PDB entry 4XLQ | X-ray diffraction, 4.60 A resolution (low resolution: residue-level contacts below are approximate; hydrogen-bond / salt-bridge calls are withheld) | chains F and P of the 8 polymer chains in the assembly

# Chain F
Molecule: RNA polymerase sigma factor SigA
From: Thermus aquaticus
UniProtKB: Q9EZJ8 (SIGA_THEAQ); residue numbers follow UniProt; this construct covers 92-438
Chain sequence (347 residues; row label = number of the first residue in the row):
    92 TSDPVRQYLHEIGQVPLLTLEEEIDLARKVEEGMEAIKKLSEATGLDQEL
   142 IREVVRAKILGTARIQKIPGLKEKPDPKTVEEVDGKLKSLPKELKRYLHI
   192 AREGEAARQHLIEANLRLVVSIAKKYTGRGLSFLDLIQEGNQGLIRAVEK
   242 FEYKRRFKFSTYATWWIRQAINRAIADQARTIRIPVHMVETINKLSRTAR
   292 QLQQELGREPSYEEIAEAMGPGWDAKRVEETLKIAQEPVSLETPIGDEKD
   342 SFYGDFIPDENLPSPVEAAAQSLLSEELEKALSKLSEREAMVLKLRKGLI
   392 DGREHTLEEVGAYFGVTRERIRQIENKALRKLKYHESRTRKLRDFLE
Disordered / not traced: 92-93
UniProt features mapped onto this chain:
  - DNA-binding region: Leu398 to Asn417 (H-T-H motif)
  - region: Ser93 to Ile128 (Sigma-70 factor domain-1)
  - motif: Asp226 to Gln229 (Interaction with polymerase core subunit RpoC)
Reported in the primary citation:
  - binding site for the 26-nt DNA strand (chain P): Tyr217
  - mutagenesis - Y217A, W256A: decreased stability

# Chain P
Molecule: 26-nt DNA strand
Sequence (26 nucleotides; numbered 1 to 26; the number before each row is that of its first residue):
     1 TAGCACAATTTAACACTTTTGTCAAG
Disordered / not traced: 1

# Chain F / chain P interface
Contacting residue pairs (22; chain F residue first):
  Arg220(F) - DA2(P)
  Arg259(F) - DA2(P)
  Gln260(F) - DG3(P)
  Asn263(F) - DA2(P)
  Glu281(F) - DG3(P)
  Glu281(F) - DC4(P)
  Asn284(F) - DA2(P)
  Lys285(F) - DG3(P)
  Arg387(F) - DG21(P)
  Thr397(F) - DT20(P)
  Thr397(F) - DG21(P)
  Leu398(F) - DG21(P)
  Leu398(F) - DT22(P)
  Glu399(F) - DT20(P)
  Arg409(F) - DT20(P)
  Arg409(F) - DG21(P)
  Arg409(F) - DT22(P)
  Glu410(F) - DT22(P)
  Glu410(F) - DC23(P)
  Glu410(F) - DA24(P)
  Arg413(F) - DT22(P)
  Arg413(F) - DC23(P)
Also at the interface, not in a pair above, chain F (18 interface residues in all): Tyr217, Trp256, Arg288, Gln414
Also at the interface, not in a pair above, chain P (9 interface residues in all): DA25

# Overview
18 residues of chain F face 9 of chain P across their interface. From the paper: a binding site for the 26-nt
DNA strand (chain P) at Tyr217(F); Y217A and W256A of chain F reduce stability.
Chain F is RNA polymerase sigma factor SigA (Thermus aquaticus) and chain P is a 26-nt DNA strand; the
structure, Crystal structure of T.aquaticus transcription initiation complex containing upstream fork (-11
base-paired) promoter, was determined by X-ray diffraction (same publication as 4XLN and 4XLP).
